PDB entry 3J4T | electron microscopy, 10.80 A resolution (very low resolution: no residue pairs are listed; an interface is given only as per-side residue counts) | chain F

[Chain F]
Protein: FtsZ/tubulin-related protein
Organism: Bacillus thuringiensis
Reference sequence: Q8KNP3 (Q8KNP3_BACTI); residue numbers follow UniProt; this construct covers 1-484
Chain sequence (490 residues; each row starts with the number of its first residue; numbers below 1 keep their minus sign (Gly-5 is residue -5)):
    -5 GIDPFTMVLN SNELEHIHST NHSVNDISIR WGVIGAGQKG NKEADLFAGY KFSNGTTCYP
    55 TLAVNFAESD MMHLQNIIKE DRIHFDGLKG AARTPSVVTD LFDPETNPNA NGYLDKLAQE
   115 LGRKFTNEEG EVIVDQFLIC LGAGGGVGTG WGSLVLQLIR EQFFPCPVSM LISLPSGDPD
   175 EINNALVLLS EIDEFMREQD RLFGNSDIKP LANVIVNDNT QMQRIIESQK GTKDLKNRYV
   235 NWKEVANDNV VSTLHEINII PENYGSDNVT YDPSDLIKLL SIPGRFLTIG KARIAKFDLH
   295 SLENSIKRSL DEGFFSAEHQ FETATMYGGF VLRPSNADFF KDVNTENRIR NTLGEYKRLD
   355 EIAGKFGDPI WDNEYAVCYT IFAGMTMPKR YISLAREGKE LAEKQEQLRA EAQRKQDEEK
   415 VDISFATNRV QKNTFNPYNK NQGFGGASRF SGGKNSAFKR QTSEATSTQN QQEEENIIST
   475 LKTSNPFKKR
Not modelled in the structure: -5 to 0, 224-230, 422-484
Construct notes: expression tag (-5 to 0)
What the authors report for this chain:
  - catalytic residues: Asp269 (citing earlier work)
  - conformationally variable residues (domain motion): Asp269

[Summary]
From the paper: the catalytic residue Asp269; conformational variability at Asp269.
Chain F is FtsZ/tubulin-related protein (Bacillus thuringiensis); the structure, Helical model of TubZ-Bt
two-stranded filament, was determined by electron microscopy, deposited together with 3J4S.
